PDB entry 7PY7 | electron microscopy, 4.10 A resolution (low resolution: residue-level contacts below are approximate; hydrogen-bond / salt-bridge calls are withheld) | chains B and D of the 10 polymer chains in the assembly

[Chain B]
Protein: DNA-directed RNA polymerase subunit alpha
Source organism: Escherichia coli
Notes: EC 2.7.7.6
UniProt: P0A7Z4 (RPOA_ECOLI); residue numbers follow UniProt; this construct covers 1-329
Chain sequence (329 residues; numbered 1 to 329; the number before each row is that of its first residue):
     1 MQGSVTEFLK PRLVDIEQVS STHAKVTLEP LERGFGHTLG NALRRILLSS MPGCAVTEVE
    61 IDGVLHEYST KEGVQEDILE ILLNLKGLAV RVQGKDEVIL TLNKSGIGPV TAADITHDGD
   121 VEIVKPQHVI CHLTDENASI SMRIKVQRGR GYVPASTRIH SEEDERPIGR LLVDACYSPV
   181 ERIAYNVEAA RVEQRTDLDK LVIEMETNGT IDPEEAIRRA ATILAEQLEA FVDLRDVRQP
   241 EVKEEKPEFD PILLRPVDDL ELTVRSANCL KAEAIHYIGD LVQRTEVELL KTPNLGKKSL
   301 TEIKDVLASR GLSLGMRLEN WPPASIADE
Disordered / not traced: 1-3, 159-169, 235-329
Curated features (UniProtKB/Swiss-Prot):
  - region: Glu-162 to Glu-165 (Required for interaction with Crp at class II promoters)
  - modified residue: Arg-265 (ADP-ribosylarginine), Lys-297 (N6-acetyllysine), Lys-298 (N6-acetyllysine)
  - mutagenesis: Arg-45 (R45C: In rpoA112; temperature-sensitive, blocks RNA polymerase assembly), Glu-162 to Glu-165 (5-fold decrease in CRP-class II promoter-dependent transcription), Glu-165 (E165K: 5-fold decrease in CRP-class II promoter-dependent transcription), Arg-191 (R191C: In rpoA101; temperature-sensitive)

[Chain D]
Protein: DNA-directed RNA polymerase subunit beta'
Source organism: Escherichia coli
Notes: EC 2.7.7.6
UniProt: P0A8T8 (RPOC_ECO57); residues 1-1407 here = UniProt positions 1-1407
Chain sequence (1407 residues; each row starts with the number of its first residue):
     1 MKDLLKFLKA QTKTEEFDAI KIALASPDMI RSWSFGEVKK PETINYRTFK PERDGLFCAR
    61 IFGPVKDYEC LCGKYKRLKH RGVICEKCGV EVTQTKVRRE RMGHIELASP TAHIWFLKSL
   121 PSRIGLLLDM PLRDIERVLY FESYVVIEGG MTNLERQQIL TEEQYLDALE EFGDEFDAKM
   181 GAEAIQALLK SMDLEQECEQ LREELNETNS ETKRKKLTKR IKLLEAFVQS GNKPEWMILT
   241 VLPVLPPDLR PLVPLDGGRF ATSDLNDLYR RVINRNNRLK RLLDLAAPDI IVRNEKRMLQ
   301 EAVDALLDNG RRGRAITGSN KRPLKSLADM IKGKQGRFRQ NLLGKRVDYS GRSVITVGPY
   361 LRLHQCGLPK KMALELFKPF IYGKLELRGL ATTIKAAKKM VEREEAVVWD ILDEVIREHP
   421 VLLNRAPTLH RLGIQAFEPV LIEGKAIQLH PLVCAAYNAD FDGDQMAVHV PLTLEAQLEA
   481 RALMMSTNNI LSPANGEPII VPSQDVVLGL YYMTRDCVNA KGEGMVLTGP KEAERLYRSG
   541 LASLHARVKV RITEYEKDAN GELVAKTSLK DTTVGRAILW MIVPKGLPYS IVNQALGKKA
   601 ISKMLNTCYR ILGLKPTVIF ADQIMYTGFA YAARSGASVG IDDMVIPEKK HEIISEAEAE
   661 VAEIQEQFQS GLVTAGERYN KVIDIWAAAN DRVSKAMMDN LQTETVINRD GQEEKQVSFN
   721 SIYMMADSGA RGSAAQIRQL AGMRGLMAKP DGSIIETPIT ANFREGLNVL QYFISTHGAR
   781 KGLADTALKT ANSGYLTRRL VDVAQDLVVT EDDCGTHEGI MMTPVIEGGD VKEPLRDRVL
   841 GRVTAEDVLK PGTADILVPR NTLLHEQWCD LLEENSVDAV KVRSVVSCDT DFGVCAHCYG
   901 RDLARGHIIN KGEAIGVIAA QSIGEPGTQL TMRTFHIGGA ASRAAAESSI QVKNKGSIKL
   961 SNVKSVVNSS GKLVITSRNT ELKLIDEFGR TKESYKVPYG AVLAKGDGEQ VAGGETVANW
  1021 DPHTMPVITE VSGFVRFTDM IDGQTITRQT DELTGLSSLV VLDSAERTAG GKDLRPALKI
  1081 VDAQGNDVLI PGTDMPAQYF LPGKAIVQLE DGVQISSGDT LARIPQESGG TKDITGGLPR
  1141 VADLFEARRP KEPAILAEIS GIVSFGKETK GKRRLVITPV DGSDPYEEMI PKWRQLNVFE
  1201 GERVERGDVI SDGPEAPHDI LRLRGVHAVT RYIVNEVQDV YRLQGVKIND KHIEVIVRQM
  1261 LRKATIVNAG SSDFLEGEQV EYSRVKIANR ELEANGKVGA TYSRDLLGIT KASLATESFI
  1321 SAASFQETTR VLTEAAVAGK RDELRGLKEN VIVGRLIPAG TGYAYHQDRM RRRAAGEAPA
  1381 APQVTAEDAS ASLAELLNAG LGGSDNE
Disordered / not traced: 1-15, 934-947, 1127-1135, 1374-1407
Bound ions: Zn2+ site 1: Cys-72, Cys-88; Mg2+: Asp-460, Asp-462 (shared with 1 residue of chain R); Zn2+ site 2: Cys-814, Cys-888, Cys-895, Cys-898
Curated features (UniProtKB/Swiss-Prot):
  - binding site (Zn(2+)): Cys-70, Cys-72, Cys-85, Cys-88, Cys-814, Cys-888, Cys-895, Cys-898
  - binding site (Mg(2+)): Asp-460, Asp-462, Asp-464
  - modified residue: Lys-972 (N6-acetyllysine)

[Chain B / chain D interface]
Contacting residue pairs - 26 pairs, chain B then chain D:
  Arg-44(B) with Arg-538(D)
  Leu-48(B) with Arg-535(D); Arg-538(D)
  Leu-79(B) with Lys-549(D)
  Leu-83(B) with Val-526(D); Leu-527(D); Thr-528(D); Arg-551(D)
  Lys-86(B) with Val-526(D)
  Tyr-152(B) with Arg-535(D); Leu-536(D)
  Pro-154(B) with Leu-541(D)
  Asp-174(B) with Met-525(D)
  Cys-176(B) with Arg-535(D)
  Val-180(B) with Arg-535(D)
  Glu-181(B) with Lys-531(D); Arg-535(D)
  Arg-182(B) with Met-581(D)
  Ile-183(B) with Glu-534(D)
  Arg-191(B) with Trp-409(D); Asp-410(D); Asp-413(D)
  Glu-193(B) with Trp-409(D)
  Gln-194(B) with Lys-370(D)
  Thr-196(B) with Lys-370(D); Glu-443(D)
Interface residues without a listed pair, chain B (22 interface residues in all): Arg-45, Glu-80, Asn-84, Gly-87, Glu-206
Interface residues without a listed pair, chain D (19 interface residues in all): Glu-532

[Overview]
Chain B and chain D form an interface of 22 and 19 residues respectively. Asp-460(D) and Asp-462(D) form the
Mg2+ site. Curated annotation (UniProt) lists 6 mutagenesis sites on chain B; 8 Zn2+-binding residues and 3
Mg2+-binding residues on chain D.
Here chain B is DNA-directed RNA polymerase subunit alpha and chain D is DNA-directed RNA polymerase subunit
beta', both from Escherichia coli. Entry 7PY7 (CryoEM structure of E.coli RNA polymerase elongation complex
bound to NusA and NusG (NusA and NusG ...) was determined by electron microscopy, deposited together with
7PY0, 7PY1, 7PY3, 7PY5, 7PY6, 7PY8 and 4 further entries.
